Entry 3V21 (X-ray diffraction, 2.70 A resolution); this record covers chains B and F of the 8 polymer chains in the assembly.

Chain B (and F):
Molecule: Endonuclease Bse634IR
Source organism: Geobacillus stearothermophilus
Notes: EC 3.1.21.4; chain F of this document is another copy of the same molecule, construct and numbering; everything in this record applies to it too
Reference sequence: Q8RT53 (Q8RT53_GEOSE); residue numbers follow UniProt; this construct covers 1-293
Sequence (293 residues; each row starts with the number of its first residue):
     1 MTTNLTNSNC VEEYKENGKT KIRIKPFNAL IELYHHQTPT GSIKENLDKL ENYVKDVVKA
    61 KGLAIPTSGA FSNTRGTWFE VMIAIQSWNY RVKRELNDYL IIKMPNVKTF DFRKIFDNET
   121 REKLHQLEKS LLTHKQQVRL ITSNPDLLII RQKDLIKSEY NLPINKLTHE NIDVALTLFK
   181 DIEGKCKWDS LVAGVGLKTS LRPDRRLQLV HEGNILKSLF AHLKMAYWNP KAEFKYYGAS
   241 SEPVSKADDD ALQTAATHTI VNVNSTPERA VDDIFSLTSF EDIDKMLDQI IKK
Disordered / not traced: 1-3, 293 (chain F: 1-5, 293)
Construct notes: engineered mutation A226 (Arg in Q8RT53)
Reported in the primary citation:
  - mutagenesis - P203G (10-fold), P203S (10-fold): increased catalytic activity on oligoduplex TA
  - mutagenesis - P203G, P203S: increased catalytic activity on mis-cognate substrates

Interface between chain B and chain F:
Pairs across the interface - 18 pairs, chain B then chain F:
  K224(B) - V263(F)
  K224(B) - N264(F)  hydrogen bond
  M225(B) - N262(F)
  M225(B) - V263(F)
  W228(B) - I260(F)
  W228(B) - N262(F)
  W228(B) - V263(F)  hydrophobic
  N229(B) - V263(F)
  P230(B) - V263(F)
  I260(B) - W228(F)
  N262(B) - M225(F)
  N262(B) - W228(F)
  V263(B) - K224(F)
  V263(B) - M225(F)
  V263(B) - W228(F)  hydrophobic
  V263(B) - N229(F)
  V263(B) - P230(F)
  N264(B) - K224(F)  hydrogen bond
Interface residues without a listed pair, chain B (10 interface residues in all): V261
Interface residues without a listed pair, chain F (10 interface residues in all): V261

In short:
Chain B and chain F each contribute 10 residues to their interface, with 2 hydrogen bonds. Its one
hydrogen-bonded contact is K224(B)-N264(F). From the paper: P203G and P203S of chain B increase catalytic
activity on oligoduplex TA; P203G and P203S of chain B increase catalytic activity on mis-cognate substrates.
Both chains are Endonuclease Bse634IR (Geobacillus stearothermophilus). Entry 3V21 (Crystal structure of Type
IIF restriction endonuclease Bse634I with cognate DNA) was determined by X-ray diffraction, deposited together
with 3V1Z and 3V20.
